PDB entry 7PY1 | electron microscopy, 3.80 A resolution | chains A and B of the 9 polymer chains in the assembly

Chain A (and B):
Molecule: DNA-directed RNA polymerase subunit alpha
Source organism: Escherichia coli
Notes: EC 2.7.7.6; chain B of this document is another copy of the same molecule, construct and numbering; everything in this record applies to it too
Reference sequence: P0A7Z4 (RPOA_ECOLI); numbering as in UniProt (aligned over 1-329)
Amino-acid sequence (329 residues; numbered 1 to 329; the number before each row is that of its first residue):
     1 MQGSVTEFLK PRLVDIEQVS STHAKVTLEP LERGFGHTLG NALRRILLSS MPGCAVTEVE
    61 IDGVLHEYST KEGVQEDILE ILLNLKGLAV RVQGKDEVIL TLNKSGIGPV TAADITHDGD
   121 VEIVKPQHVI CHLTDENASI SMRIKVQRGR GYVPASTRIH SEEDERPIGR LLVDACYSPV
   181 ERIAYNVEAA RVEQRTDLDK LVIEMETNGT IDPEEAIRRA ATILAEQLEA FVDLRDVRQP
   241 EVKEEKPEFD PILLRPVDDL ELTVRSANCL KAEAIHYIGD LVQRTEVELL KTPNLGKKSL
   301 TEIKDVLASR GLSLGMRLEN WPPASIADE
Disordered / not traced: 1-6, 160-166, 235-329 (chain B: 1-3, 159-169, 233-329)
UniProt features mapped onto this chain:
  - region: Glu162 to Glu165 (Required for interaction with Crp at class II promoters)
  - modified residue: Arg265 (ADP-ribosylarginine), Lys297 (N6-acetyllysine), Lys298 (N6-acetyllysine)

How chain A and chain B interact:
Pairs across the interface (43):
  Glu7(A) - Arg150(B)  salt bridge
  Phe8(A) - Arg150(B)
  Phe8(A) - Gln227(B)
  Leu9(A) - Gln227(B)  hydrogen bond (backbone-side chain)
  Pro11(A) - Gln227(B)
  Pro11(A) - Ala230(B)
  Pro11(A) - Phe231(B)
  Leu28(A) - Phe231(B)  hydrophobic
  Phe35(A) - Ile46(B)  hydrophobic
  Phe35(A) - Gln227(B)
  Thr38(A) - Ala42(B)
  Thr38(A) - Arg45(B)
  Leu39(A) - Leu228(B)  hydrophobic
  Arg45(A) - Gly34(B)  hydrogen bond (side chain-backbone)
  Arg45(A) - His37(B)
  Arg45(A) - Thr38(B)
  Ile46(A) - Phe35(B)  hydrophobic
  Ser49(A) - Phe35(B)
  Ser50(A) - Phe8(B)
  Pro52(A) - Val5(B)  hydrophobic
  Arg150(A) - Val5(B)
  Arg150(A) - Phe8(B)
  Arg218(A) - Phe231(B)  hydrogen bond (side chain-backbone)
  Ala221(A) - Phe231(B)  hydrophobic
  Thr222(A) - Val232(B)
  Ile223(A) - Phe8(B)  hydrophobic
  Leu224(A) - Leu228(B)  hydrophobic
  Gln227(A) - Leu9(B)
  Gln227(A) - Leu31(B)
  Gln227(A) - Phe35(B)
  Leu228(A) - Leu39(B)  hydrophobic
  Leu228(A) - Ala221(B)
  Leu228(A) - Leu224(B)  hydrophobic
  Leu228(A) - Ala225(B)
  Ala230(A) - Lys10(B)
  Phe231(A) - Leu28(B)  hydrophobic
  Phe231(A) - Leu43(B)  hydrophobic
  Phe231(A) - Ile217(B)  hydrophobic
  Val232(A) - Arg218(B)
  Asp233(A) - Leu13(B)
  Asp233(A) - Ile16(B)
  Asp233(A) - Glu214(B)
  Asp233(A) - Arg218(B)
Other interface residues (no listed pair), chain A (32 interface residues in all): Lys10, Arg12, Leu13, Glu32, Gly34, His37, Gly149
Other interface residues (no listed pair), chain B (37 interface residues in all): Glu7, Pro11, Arg33, Ser49, Ser50, Leu201, Ile203, Glu226

Summary:
32 residues of chain A face 37 of chain B across their interface, with 3 hydrogen bonds and 1 salt bridge.
Among the polar pairs are Glu7(A)-Arg150(B), Leu9(A)-Gln227(B) and Arg45(A)-Gly34(B).
Both chains are DNA-directed RNA polymerase subunit alpha (Escherichia coli). Entry 7PY1 (CryoEM structure of
E.coli RNA polymerase elongation complex bound to NusG (the consensus NusG-EC)) was determined by electron
microscopy together with 7PY0, 7PY3, 7PY5, 7PY6, 7PY7, 7PY8 and 4 further entries from the same study.
